Entry 3G9I (X-ray diffraction, 1.85 A resolution); this record covers chains A and B of the 4 polymer chains in the assembly.

Chain A (and B):
Protein: Glucocorticoid receptor
Source organism: Rattus norvegicus
Notes: chain B of this document is another copy of the same molecule, construct and numbering; everything in this record applies to it too
UniProt: P06536 (GCR_RAT); residues 440-525 here = UniProt positions 440-525
Amino-acid sequence (90 residues; numbered 436 to 525; the number before each row is that of its first residue):
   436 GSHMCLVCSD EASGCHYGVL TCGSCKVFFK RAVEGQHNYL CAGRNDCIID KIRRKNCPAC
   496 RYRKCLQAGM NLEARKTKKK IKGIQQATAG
Disordered / not traced: 436, 516-525 (chain B: 436, 518-525)
Differences from the reference sequence: expression tag (436-439)
Ion coordination: Zn2+ site 1: C440, C443, C457, C460; Zn2+ site 2: C476, C482, C492, C495
From the paper describing this entry:
  - mutagenesis - R510A, K514A: decreased binding to DNA
  - mutagenesis - K514A: unchanged signaling
  - mutagenesis - H472A, R510A: increased signaling
  - mutagenesis - H472R: decreased signaling
  - mutagenesis - G470A, N473A: decreased signaling in response to Pal
  - mutagenesis - G470A: decreased signaling in response to Tat

Chain A / chain B interface:
Pairs across the interface (19; chain A residue first):
  L475(A) - R488(B)
  L475(A) - N491(B)  hydrogen bond (backbone-side chain)
  C476(A) - R488(B)  hydrogen bond (backbone-side chain)
  A477(A) - C482(B)
  A477(A) - I483(B)  hydrogen bond (backbone-backbone)
  A477(A) - R488(B)
  A477(A) - N491(B)
  R479(A) - R479(B)
  R479(A) - D481(B)  salt bridge
  D481(A) - R479(B)  salt bridge
  C482(A) - A477(B)
  I483(A) - A477(B)  hydrogen bond (backbone-backbone)
  I487(A) - L475(B)  hydrophobic
  R488(A) - L475(B)
  R488(A) - C476(B)  hydrogen bond (side chain-backbone)
  R488(A) - A477(B)
  N491(A) - L475(B)  hydrogen bond (side chain-backbone)
  N491(A) - A477(B)
  N491(A) - N491(B)
Interface residues without a listed pair, chain B (11 interface residues in all): C492, P493

Summary:
10 residues of chain A and 11 residues of chain B are in contact; the contacts include 6 hydrogen bonds and 2
salt bridges. Polar pairs include R479(A)-D481(B), L475(A)-N491(B) and C476(A)-R488(B). From the paper: R510A
and K514A of chain A reduce binding to DNA; H472A and R510A of chain A increase signaling; 6 substitutions
were tested in all.
Both chains are Glucocorticoid receptor (Rattus norvegicus). Entry 3G9I (GR DNA Binding domain: Pal
complex-35) was determined by X-ray diffraction (same publication as 3FYL, 3G6P, 3G6Q, 3G6R, 3G6T, 3G6U and 8
further entries).
